Entry 7KUE (electron microscopy, 3.50 A resolution); this record covers chains C and A of the 3 polymer chains in the assembly.

# Chain C
Molecule: RNA polymerase II transcription factor B subunit 3
Organism: Saccharomyces cerevisiae (strain ATCC 204508 / S288c)
Reference sequence: Q03290 (TFB3_YEAST); residue numbers follow UniProt; this construct covers 1-321
Sequence (321 residues; each row starts with the number of its first residue):
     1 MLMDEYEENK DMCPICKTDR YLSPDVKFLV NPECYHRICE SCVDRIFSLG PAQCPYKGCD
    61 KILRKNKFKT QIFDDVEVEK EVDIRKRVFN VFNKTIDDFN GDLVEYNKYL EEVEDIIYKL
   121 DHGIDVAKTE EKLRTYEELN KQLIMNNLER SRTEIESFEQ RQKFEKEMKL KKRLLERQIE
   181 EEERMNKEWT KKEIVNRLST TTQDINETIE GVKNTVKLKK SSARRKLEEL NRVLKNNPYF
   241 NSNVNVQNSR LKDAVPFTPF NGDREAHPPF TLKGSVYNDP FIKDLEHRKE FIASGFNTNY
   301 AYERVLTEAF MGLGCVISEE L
Disordered / not traced: 1-258, 321
Differences from the reference sequence: conflict P269 (Arg in Q03290)

# Chain A
Molecule: Serine/threonine-protein kinase KIN28
Organism: Saccharomyces cerevisiae (strain ATCC 204508 / S288c)
Notes: EC 2.7.11.23
Reference sequence: P06242 (KIN28_YEAST); residues 1-306 here = UniProt positions 1-306
Sequence (306 residues; row label = number of the first residue in the row):
     1 MKVNMEYTKE KKVGEGTYAV VYLGCQHSTG RKIAIKEIKT SEFKDGLDMS AIREVKYLQE
    61 MQHPNVIELI DIFMAYDNLN LVLEFLPTDL EVVIKDKSIL FTPADIKAWM LMTLRGVYHC
   121 HRNFILHRDL KPNNLLFSPD GQIKVADFGL ARAIPAPHEI LTSNVVTRWY RAPELLFGAK
   181 HYTSAIDIWS VGVIFAELML RIPYLPGQND VDQMEVTFRA LGTPTDRDWP EVSSFMTYNK
   241 LQIYPPPSRD ELRKRFIAAS EYALDFMCGM LTMNPQKRWT AVQCLESDYF KELPPPSDPS
   301 SIKIRN
Disordered / not traced: 1-5, 26-31, 42-43, 304-306
Modified residues: T162 (phosphothreonine; TPO)
Small-molecule neighbours: ADP (adenosine-5'-diphosphate): V13, Y18, V21, A34, L83, E84, F85, L86, D129, K131, N133, N134, L136, D147
Reported in the primary citation:
  - post-translational modification sites: T162

# How chain C and chain A interact
Residue-residue contacts - 41 pairs, chain C then chain A:
  F260(C) with F290(A); K291(A)
  N261(C) with R115(A), hydrogen bond (backbone-side chain)
  G262(C) with L111(A); R115(A), hydrogen bond (backbone-side chain); L285(A)
  E265(C) with R122(A)
  A266(C) with Y118(A), hydrophobic; R122(A)
  I282(C) with P157(A), hydrophobic
  L285(C) with P157(A), hydrophobic
  K289(C) with E231(A); S234(A)
  E290(C) with H181(A)
  F291(C) with P157(A); H181(A)
  I292(C) with E231(A); Q276(A)
  A293(C) with W229(A); E231(A); S234(A); F235(A)
  S294(C) with A179(A); H181(A), hydrogen bond (side chain-backbone); Y182(A); T183(A)
  G295(C) with T183(A); P275(A); Q276(A)
  F296(C) with P157(A), hydrophobic; T183(A); Q276(A), hydrogen bond (backbone-side chain)
  N297(C) with Q276(A)
  Y300(C) with I154(A); T183(A); S184(A)
  R304(C) with F124(A); I154(A), hydrogen bond (side chain-backbone); P155(A)
  T307(C) with F124(A)
  E308(C) with F124(A)
Also at the interface, not in a pair above, chain C (23 interface residues in all): D263, H267, E303
Also at the interface, not in a pair above, chain A (25 interface residues in all): A156, H158, V282

# In short
23 residues of chain C and 25 residues of chain A are in contact; the contacts include 5 hydrogen bonds. Among
the polar pairs are N261(C)-R115(A), G262(C)-R115(A) and S294(C)-H181(A). Ligands of chain A: ADP. From the
paper: a modification site at T162(A).
Here chain C is RNA polymerase II transcription factor B subunit 3 and chain A is Serine/threonine-protein
kinase KIN28, both from Saccharomyces cerevisiae (strain ATCC 204508 / S288c). Entry 7KUE (CryoEM structure of
Yeast TFIIK (Kin28/Ccl1/Tfb3) Complex) was determined by electron microscopy together with 6XI8 from the same
study.
